PDB entry 6C66 | electron microscopy, 3.66 A resolution | chains E and L of the 15 polymer chains in the assembly

Chain E:
Name: CRISPR-associated protein, Cse4 family
Source organism: Thermobifida fusca (strain YX)
UniProtKB: Q47PJ3 (Q47PJ3_THEFY); residues 1-373 here = UniProt positions 1-373
Amino-acid sequence (373 residues; row label = number of the first residue in the row):
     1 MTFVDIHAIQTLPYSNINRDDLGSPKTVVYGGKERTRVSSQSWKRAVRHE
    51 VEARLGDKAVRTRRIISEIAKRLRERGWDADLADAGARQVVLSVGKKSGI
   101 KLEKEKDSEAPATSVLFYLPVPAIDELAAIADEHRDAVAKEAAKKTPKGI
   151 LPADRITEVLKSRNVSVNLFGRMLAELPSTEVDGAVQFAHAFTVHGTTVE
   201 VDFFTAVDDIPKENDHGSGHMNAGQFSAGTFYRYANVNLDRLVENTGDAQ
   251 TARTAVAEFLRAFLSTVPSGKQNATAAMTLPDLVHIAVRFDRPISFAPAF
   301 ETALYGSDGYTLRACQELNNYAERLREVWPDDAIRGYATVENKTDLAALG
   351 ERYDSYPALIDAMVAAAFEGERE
Unresolved in the structure: 1, 368-373

Chain L:
Molecule: Target strand
Sequence (55 nucleotides; numbered 13 to 67; the number before each row is that of its first residue):
    13 GCGTCCAGGCGACAGCCCACATGGCATTCCACTTATCACTGGCTTCGTCC
    63 GCGCG
Unresolved in the structure: 13-15, 66-67

Chain E / chain L interface:
Contacting residue pairs (19; chain E residue first):
  Arg63(E) - DC42(L)  phosphate contact
  Arg63(E) - DA43(L)  salt bridge to the phosphate
  Lys101(E) - DT45(L)  phosphate contact
  Ser114(E) - DC44(L)  sugar contact
  Ser114(E) - DT45(L)  sugar contact
  Ala175(E) - DT45(L)  base contact
  Ala175(E) - DT46(L)  sugar contact
  Glu176(E) - DT45(L)  sugar contact
  Asp215(E) - DG35(L)  sugar contact
  His216(E) - DG35(L)  hydrogen bond to the base
  His216(E) - DG36(L)  base contact
  Gly217(E) - DG35(L)  base contact
  Gly217(E) - DG36(L)  base contact
  Ser218(E) - DG36(L)  hydrogen bond to the base
  His220(E) - DC37(L)  phosphate contact
  His220(E) - DA38(L)  hydrogen bond to the base
  Met221(E) - DG36(L)  base contact
  Met221(E) - DC37(L)  base contact
  Asn222(E) - DA38(L)  hydrogen bond to the base
Interface residues without a listed pair, chain E (17 interface residues in all): Lys106, Val115, Met173, Phe204, Gly219

Summary:
Chain E and chain L form an interface of 17 and 9 residues respectively, with 4 hydrogen bonds and 1 salt
bridge. Polar pairs include His216(E)-DG35(L), Ser218(E)-DG36(L) and His220(E)-DA38(L).
Here chain E is CRISPR-associated protein, Cse4 family (Thermobifida fusca (strain YX)) and chain L is Target
strand. Entry 6C66 (CRISPR RNA-guided surveillance complex, pre-nicking) was determined by electron
microscopy.
